Entry 4EGG (X-ray diffraction, 2.21 A resolution); this record covers chains B and D of the 6 polymer chains in the assembly.

== Chain B (and D) ==
Protein: Putative acetyltransferase SACOL2570
Source organism: Staphylococcus aureus subsp. aureus
Notes: EC 2.3.1.-; chain D of this document is another copy of the same molecule, construct and numbering; everything in this record applies to it too
UniProt: Q5HCZ5 (ATRF2_STAAC); residue numbers follow UniProt; this construct covers 1-199
Sequence (207 residues; row label = number of the first residue in the row):
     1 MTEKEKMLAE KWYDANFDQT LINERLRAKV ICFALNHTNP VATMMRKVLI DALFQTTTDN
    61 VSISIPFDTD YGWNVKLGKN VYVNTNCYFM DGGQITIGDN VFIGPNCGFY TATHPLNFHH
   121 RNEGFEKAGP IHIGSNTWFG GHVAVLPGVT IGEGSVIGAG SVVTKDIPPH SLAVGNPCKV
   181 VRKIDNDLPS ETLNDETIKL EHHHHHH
Disordered / not traced: 189-207
Differences from the reference sequence: engineered mutation Thr20 (Tyr in Q5HCZ5), Leu26 (Ala in Q5HCZ5), Val30 (Asp in Q5HCZ5), Ala34 (Glu in Q5HCZ5), Asn39 (Arg in Q5HCZ5), Val41 (Ser in Q5HCZ5), Met44 (Asn in Q5HCZ5), Met45 (Lys in Q5HCZ5), Val48 (Glu in Q5HCZ5), Ala52 (Gln in Q5HCZ5); expression tag (200-207)

== Interface between chain B and chain D ==
Contacting residue pairs (18):
  Glu24(B) - Thr57(D)  hydrogen bond
  Leu26(B) - Met44(D)  hydrophobic
  Leu26(B) - Val48(D)  hydrophobic
  Arg27(B) - Val48(D)
  Arg27(B) - Asp51(D)  salt bridge
  Arg27(B) - Thr56(D)
  Arg27(B) - Thr57(D)  hydrogen bond
  Val30(B) - Met45(D)  hydrophobic
  Val30(B) - Val48(D)  hydrophobic
  Met44(B) - Leu26(D)  hydrophobic
  Val48(B) - Leu26(D)  hydrophobic
  Val48(B) - Arg27(D)
  Val48(B) - Val30(D)  hydrophobic
  Asp51(B) - Arg27(D)  salt bridge
  Gln55(B) - Gln55(D)
  Thr56(B) - Arg27(D)
  Thr57(B) - Glu24(D)  hydrogen bond
  Thr57(B) - Arg27(D)  hydrogen bond
Interface residues without a listed pair, chain B (15 interface residues in all): Thr20, Asn23, Ile31, Met45, Ala52
Interface residues without a listed pair, chain D (14 interface residues in all): Asn23, Ile31, Ala52

== Overview ==
Chain B and chain D form an interface of 15 and 14 residues respectively, with 4 hydrogen bonds and 2 salt
bridges. Polar pairs include Arg27(B)-Asp51(D), Glu24(B)-Thr57(D) and Arg27(B)-Thr57(D).
Chain B and chain D are both Putative acetyltransferase SACOL2570 (Staphylococcus aureus subsp. aureus); the
structure, Computationally Designed Self-assembling tetrahedron protein, T310, was determined by X-ray
diffraction together with 3VCD, 4DCL and 4DDF from the same study.
